7VNN - chains D and H of the 8 polymer chains in the assembly; structure by electron microscopy, 2.64 A resolution.

[Chain D]
Protein: ADP-ribosylating binary toxin binding subunit CdtB
Organism: Clostridioides difficile
UniProtKB: A8DS70 (A8DS70_CLODI); residue numbers follow UniProt; this construct covers 202-876
Chain sequence (675 residues; numbered 202 to 876; the number before each row is that of its first residue):
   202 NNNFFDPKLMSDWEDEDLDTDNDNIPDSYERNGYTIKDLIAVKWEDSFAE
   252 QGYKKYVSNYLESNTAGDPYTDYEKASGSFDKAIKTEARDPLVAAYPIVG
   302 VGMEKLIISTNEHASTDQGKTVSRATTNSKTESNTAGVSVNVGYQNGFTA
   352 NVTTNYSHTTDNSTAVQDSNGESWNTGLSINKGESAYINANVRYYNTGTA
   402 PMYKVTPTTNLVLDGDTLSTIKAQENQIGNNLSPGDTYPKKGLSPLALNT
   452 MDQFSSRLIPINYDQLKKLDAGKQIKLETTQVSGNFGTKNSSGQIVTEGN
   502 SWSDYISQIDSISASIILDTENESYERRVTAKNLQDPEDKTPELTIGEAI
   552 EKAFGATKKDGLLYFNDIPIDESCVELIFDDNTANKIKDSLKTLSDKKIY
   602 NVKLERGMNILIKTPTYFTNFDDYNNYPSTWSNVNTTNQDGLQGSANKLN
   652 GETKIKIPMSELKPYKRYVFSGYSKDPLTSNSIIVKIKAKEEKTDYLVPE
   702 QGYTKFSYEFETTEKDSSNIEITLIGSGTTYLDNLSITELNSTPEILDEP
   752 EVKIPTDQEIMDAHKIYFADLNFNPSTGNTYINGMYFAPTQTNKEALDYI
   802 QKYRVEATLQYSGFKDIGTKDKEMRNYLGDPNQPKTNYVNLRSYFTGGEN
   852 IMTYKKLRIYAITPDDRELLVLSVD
Unresolved in the structure: 202-213, 337-358
Metal / ion sites: Ca2+ site 1: Asp220, Asp222, Asp224, Ile226, Glu231; Ca2+ site 2: Asp222, Asp224, Glu231, Asn260, Glu263, Asp273; Ca2+ site 3: Asn621, Gln644, Ser646, Asp734
From the paper describing this entry:
  - mutagenesis - F774G, F774L: decreased binding to di-heptamer
  - conformationally variable residues (loop rearrangement): Gly488 to Val497

[Chain H]
Protein: CdtA
Organism: Clostridioides difficile
UniProtKB: F5B5W8 (F5B5W8_CLODI); residues 1-413 here correspond to UniProt positions 51-463 (UniProt number = residue number + 50)
Chain sequence (428 residues; row label = number of the first residue in the row):
     1 APIERPEDFLKDKEKAKEWERKEAERIEQKLERSEKEALESYKKDSVEIS
    51 KYSQTRNYFYDYQIEANSREKEYKELRNAISKNKIDKPMYVYYFESPEKF
   101 AFNKVIRTENQNEISLEKFNEFKETIQNKLFKQDGFKDISLYEPGKGDEK
   151 PTPLLMHLKLPRNTGMLPYTNTNNVSTLIEQGYSIKIDKIVRIVIDGKHY
   201 IKAEASVVSSLDFKDDVSKGDSWGKANYNDWSNKLTPNELADVNDYMRGG
   251 YTAINNYLISNGPVNNPNPELDSKITNIENALKREPIPTNLTVYRRSGPQ
   301 EFGLTLTSPEYDFNKLENIDAFKSKWEGQALSYPNFISTSIGSVNMSAFA
   351 KRKIVLRITIPKGSPGAYLSAIPGYAGEYEVLLNHGSKFKINKIDSYKDG
   401 TITKLIVDATLIPENLYFQGLEHHHHHH
Unresolved in the structure: 1-19, 414-428
Sequence notes: expression tag (414-428)

[Chain D / chain H interface]
Residue-residue contacts - 17 pairs, chain D then chain H:
  Trp214(D) - Leu116(H)  hydrophobic
  Trp214(D) - Phe119(H)  hydrophobic
  Trp214(D) - Arg192(H)
  Asp218(D) - Phe119(H)
  Asp218(D) - Ile190(H)
  Asp218(D) - Val191(H)
  Asp218(D) - Arg192(H)
  Leu219(D) - Arg192(H)
  Asp220(D) - Arg192(H)  hydrogen bond (backbone-backbone)
  Asp220(D) - Ile193(H)
  Asp220(D) - Lys202(H)  salt bridge
  Thr221(D) - Arg192(H)
  Thr221(D) - Val194(H)  hydrogen bond (backbone-backbone)
  Asn223(D) - Ile193(H)
  Asn223(D) - Lys202(H)  hydrogen bond
  Asn225(D) - Lys202(H)  hydrogen bond
  Ser492(D) - Leu141(H)
Other interface residues (no listed pair), chain D (10 interface residues in all): Glu215, Asp216
Other interface residues (no listed pair), chain H (12 interface residues in all): Lys123, Tyr142, Glu204

[Summary]
10 residues of chain D face 12 of chain H across their interface, with 4 hydrogen bonds and 1 salt bridge.
Polar pairs include Asp220(D)-Lys202(H), Asn223(D)-Lys202(H) and Asn225(D)-Lys202(H). Asp220(D), Asp222(D),
Asp224(D), Ile226(D) and Glu231(D) coordinate Ca2+ site 1. From the paper: F774G and F774L of chain D reduce
binding to di-heptamer; conformational variability at Gly488(D).
Chain D is ADP-ribosylating binary toxin binding subunit CdtB and chain H is CdtA, both from Clostridioides
difficile; the structure, Complex structure of Clostridioides difficile enzymatic component (CDTa) and binding
component (CDTb) pore with long stem, was determined by electron microscopy together with 7VNJ, 7YVQ and 7YVS
from the same study.
